Entry 9C6P (X-ray diffraction, 1.66 A resolution); this record covers chain A.

[Chain A]
Molecule: AmpC Beta-lactamase
Organism: Escherichia coli
Notes: EC 3.5.2.6
UniProtKB: P00811 (AMPC_ECOLI); residues -15 to 361 here correspond to UniProt positions 1-377 (UniProt number = residue number + 16)
Chain sequence (377 residues; numbered -15 to 361; the number before each row is that of its first residue; numbers below 1 keep their minus sign (Met-15 is residue -15)):
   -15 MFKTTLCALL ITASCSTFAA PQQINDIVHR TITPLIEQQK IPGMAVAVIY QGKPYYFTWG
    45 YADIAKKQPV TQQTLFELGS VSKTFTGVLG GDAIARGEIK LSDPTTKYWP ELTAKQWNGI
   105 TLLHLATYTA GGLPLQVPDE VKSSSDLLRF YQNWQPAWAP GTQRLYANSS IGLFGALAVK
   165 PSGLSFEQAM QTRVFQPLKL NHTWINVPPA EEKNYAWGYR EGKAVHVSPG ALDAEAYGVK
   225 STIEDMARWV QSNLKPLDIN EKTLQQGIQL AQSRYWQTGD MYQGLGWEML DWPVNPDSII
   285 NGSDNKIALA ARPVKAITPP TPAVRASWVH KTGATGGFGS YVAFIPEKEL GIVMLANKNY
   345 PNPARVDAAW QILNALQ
Unresolved in the structure: -15 to 3, 284-290
Curated features (UniProtKB/Swiss-Prot):
  - active site: Ser64 (Acyl-ester intermediate)
  - binding site (a beta-lactam): Ser64, Gln120, Tyr150, Asn152, Ala318, Asn343

[Overview]
Curated annotation (UniProt) lists active-site residue Ser64 and 6 beta-lactam-binding residues.
Chain A is AmpC Beta-lactamase (Escherichia coli); the structure, X-ray crystal structure of AmpC
beta-lactamase with inhibitor, was determined by X-ray diffraction (same publication as 9DHL, 9C81 and 9C84).
